PDB entry 7K9K | electron microscopy, 3.14 A resolution | chains A and L of the 3 polymer chains in the assembly

Chain A:
Protein: Spike protein S1
Source organism: Severe acute respiratory syndrome coronavirus 2
Notes: fragment: receptor binding domain
UniProtKB: P0DTC2 (SPIKE_SARS2); residue numbers follow UniProt; this construct covers 333-527
Chain sequence (195 residues; numbered 333 to 527; the number before each row is that of its first residue):
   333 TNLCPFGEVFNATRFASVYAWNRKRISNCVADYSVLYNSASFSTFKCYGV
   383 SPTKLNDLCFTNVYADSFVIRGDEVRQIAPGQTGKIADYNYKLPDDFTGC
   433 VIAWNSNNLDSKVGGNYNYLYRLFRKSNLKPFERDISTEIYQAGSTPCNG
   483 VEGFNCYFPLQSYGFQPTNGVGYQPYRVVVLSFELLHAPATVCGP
Disordered / not traced: 469-488
Cystine bridges: Cys336-Cys361, Cys379-Cys432, Cys391-Cys525
Covalent attachments: glycan linked to Asn343
UniProt features mapped onto this chain:
  - region: Arg403 to Asp405 (Integrin-binding motif), Asn448 to Phe456 (Immunodominant HLA epitope recognized by the CD8+)
  - glycosylation: Asn343 (N-linked (GlcNAc...) (complex) asparagine)
  - natural variant: Gly339 (G339D: In strain: Omicron/BA.1, Omicron/BA.2 and 4 more; G339H: In strain: Omicron/BA.2.75, Omicron/XBB.1.5 and 1 more), Arg346 (R346K: In strain: Mu/B.1.621; R346T: In strain: Omicron/BQ.1.1, Omicron/XBB.1.5 and 1 more), Leu368 (L368I: In strain: Omicron/XBB.1.5, Omicron/EG.5.1), Ser371 (S371F: In strain: Omicron/BA.2, Omicron/BA.2.12.1 and 6 more; S371L: In strain: Omicron/BA.1), Ser373 (S373P: In strain: Omicron/BA.1, Omicron/BA.2 and 7 more), Ser375 (S375F: In strain: Omicron/BA.1, Omicron/BA.2 and 7 more), Thr376 (T376A: In strain: Omicron/BA.2, Omicron/BA.2.12.1 and 5 more), Asp405 (D405N: In strain: Omicron/BA.2, Omicron/BA.2.12.1 and 6 more), Arg408 (R408S: In strain: Omicron/BA.2, Omicron/BA.2.12.1 and 6 more), Lys417 (K417N: In strain: Beta/B.1.351, Omicron/BA.1 and 8 more; K417T: In strain: Gamma/P.1), Asn440 (N440K: In strain: Omicron/BA.1, Omicron/BA.2 and 7 more), Lys444 (K444T: In strain: Omicron/BQ.1.1), 16 further natural variant entries in UniProt
  - mutagenesis: Asn343 (N343Q: Reduced viral infectivity), Leu452 (L452R: Increased resistance to neutralizing antibodies. Decreases HLA binding to NF9 epitope. Increased binding affinity to human ACE2), Tyr453 (Y453F: Decreased HLA binding to NF9 epitope. Increased binding affinity to human ACE2), Ala475 (A475V: Increased resistance to neutralizing antibodies), Val483 (V483A: Increased resistance to neutralizing antibodies), Glu484 (E484D: Increased replication in human TMEM106B overexpressing cells), Phe490 (F490L: Increased resistance to neutralizing antibodies and human covalescent sera neutralization), Gln493 (Q493N: Reduced host ACE2-binding affinity in vitro; Q493Y: Reduced host ACE2-binding affinity in vitro), Asn501 (N501T: Reduced host ACE2-binding affinity in vitro; N501Y: Increased binding affinity to human ACE2), His519 (H519P: Increased resistance to human covalescent sera neutralization)
From the paper describing this entry:
  - post-translational modification sites: Asn343

Chain L:
Protein: 2H04 light chain
Source organism: Mus musculus
Chain sequence (106 residues; each row starts with the number of its first residue):
     1 DIVLTQSPAILSVSPGERVSFSCRASQNIGTIIHWYQQRTNGSPRLLIKY
    51 ASESVSGIPSRFSGSGSGTDFTLSINSVESEDIADYYCQQSSSWPLTFGA
   101 GTKLEL
Cystine bridges: Cys23-Cys88

Interface between chain A and chain L:
Pairs across the interface (12; chain A residue first):
  Pro337(A) - Gln27(L)
  Glu340(A) - Ile2(L)
  Glu340(A) - Gln27(L)
  Glu340(A) - Ser93(L)
  Asn343(A) - Ser93(L)  hydrogen bond (backbone-side chain)
  Asn343(A) - Trp94(L)  hydrogen bond (backbone-backbone)
  Ala344(A) - Ser92(L)
  Ala344(A) - Ser93(L)
  Thr345(A) - Ser91(L)  hydrogen bond (side chain-backbone)
  Thr345(A) - Ser92(L)  hydrogen bond (side chain-backbone)
  Arg346(A) - Tyr50(L)
  Leu441(A) - Trp94(L)  hydrophobic
Also at the interface, not in a pair above, chain A (9 interface residues in all): Gly339, Lys356
Also at the interface, not in a pair above, chain L (8 interface residues in all): Asn28
The authors on this interface:
  - epitope / paratope residues, chain A: Gly339(A), Thr345(A), Arg346(A)

Overview:
9 residues of chain A face 8 of chain L across their interface; the contacts include 4 hydrogen bonds. Among
the polar pairs are Asn343(A)-Ser93(L), Thr345(A)-Ser91(L) and Thr345(A)-Ser92(L). UniProt lists 10
mutagenesis sites on chain A. From the paper: epitope/paratope residues Gly339(A), Thr345(A) and Arg346(A); a
modification site at Asn343(A).
Here chain A is Spike protein S1 (Severe acute respiratory syndrome coronavirus 2) and chain L is 2H04 light
chain (Mus musculus). Entry 7K9K (SARS-CoV-2 Spike RBD in complex with neutralizing Fab 2H04 (local
refinement)) was determined by electron microscopy (same publication as 7K9H, 7K9I and 7K9J).
